PDB entry 9B7Y | electron microscopy, 2.51 A resolution | chains A and C of the 6 polymer chains in the assembly

[Chain A]
Protein: Transcriptional repressor Mce3R
Organism: Mycobacterium tuberculosis H37Rv
Reference sequence: P95251 (MCE3R_MYCTU); residues 1-406 here = UniProt positions 1-406
Amino-acid sequence (406 residues; row label = number of the first residue in the row):
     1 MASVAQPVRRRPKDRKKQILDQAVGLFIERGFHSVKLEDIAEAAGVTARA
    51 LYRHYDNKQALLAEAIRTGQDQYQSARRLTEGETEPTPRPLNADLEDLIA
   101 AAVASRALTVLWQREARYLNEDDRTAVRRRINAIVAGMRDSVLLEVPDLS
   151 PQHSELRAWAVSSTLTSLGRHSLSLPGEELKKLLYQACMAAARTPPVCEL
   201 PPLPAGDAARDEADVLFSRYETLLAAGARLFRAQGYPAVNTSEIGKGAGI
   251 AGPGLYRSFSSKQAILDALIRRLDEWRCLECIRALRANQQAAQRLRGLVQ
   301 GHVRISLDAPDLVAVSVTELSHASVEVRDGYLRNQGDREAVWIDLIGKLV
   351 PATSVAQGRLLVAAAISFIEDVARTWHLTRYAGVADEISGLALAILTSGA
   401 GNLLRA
Unresolved in the structure: 1-7, 79-85, 206-207, 402-406
What the authors report for this chain:
  - binding site for the 123-nt DNA strand: Arg9, Arg10, Arg11, Lys13, Lys36 to Tyr55, Lys58, Arg219, Pro253, Arg257
  - mutagenesis - R53A: abolished binding to the 123-nt DNA strand
  - mutagenesis - K262A: abolished expression
  - self-association interface (contacts with another copy of this molecule): Arg272, Trp276, Arg283

[Chain C]
Molecule: 123-nt DNA strand
Organism: Mycobacterium tuberculosis H37Rv
Sequence (123 nucleotides; each row starts with the number of its first residue):
     1 GCGGCAGAACCGCTGATGTCCATAGCCAATACGCGATTGCTTGGACAACT
    51 GATCGGTAAATAGCAATGCAAACTGGCATATATTGGCTATGATGTATCTT
   101 GCTAGTATCCTATAGCGCGGGGC
Unresolved in the structure: 1-9, 39-123

[How chain A and chain C interact]
Residue-residue contacts (26; chain A residue first):
  Arg9(A) - DT17(C)  salt bridge to the phosphate
  Arg11(A) - DG15(C)  phosphate contact
  Arg11(A) - DA16(C)  phosphate contact
  Arg15(A) - DA16(C)  salt bridge to the phosphate
  Gly45(A) - DT17(C)  phosphate contact
  Val46(A) - DA16(C)  sugar contact
  Val46(A) - DT17(C)  phosphate contact
  Thr47(A) - DT17(C)  hydrogen bond to the phosphate
  Thr47(A) - DG18(C)  base contact
  Arg49(A) - DT17(C)  base contact
  Arg49(A) - DG18(C)  base contact
  Ala50(A) - DT17(C)  base contact
  Arg53(A) - DG15(C)  base contact
  Arg53(A) - DA16(C)  base contact
  His54(A) - DA16(C)  salt bridge to the phosphate
  Val239(A) - DC26(C)  phosphate contact
  Asn240(A) - DG25(C)  hydrogen bond to the phosphate
  Asn240(A) - DC26(C)  phosphate contact
  Thr241(A) - DC26(C)  hydrogen bond to the phosphate
  Pro253(A) - DA28(C)  base contact
  Pro253(A) - DA29(C)  base contact
  Tyr256(A) - DC26(C)  sugar contact
  Tyr256(A) - DC27(C)  hydrogen bond to the phosphate
  Ser261(A) - DC27(C)  phosphate contact
  Lys262(A) - DC26(C)  salt bridge to the phosphate
  Lys262(A) - DC27(C)  phosphate contact
Also at the interface, not in a pair above, chain A (18 interface residues in all): Pro12

[Overview]
Chain A and chain C form an interface of 18 and 9 residues respectively; the contacts include 4 hydrogen bonds
and 4 salt bridges. Polar pairs include Thr47(A)-DT17(C), Asn240(A)-DG25(C) and Thr241(A)-DC26(C). The paper
reports a binding site for the 123-nt DNA strand at Arg9(A), Arg10(A) and Arg11(A) among others; R53A of chain
A abolishes binding to the 123-nt DNA strand.
Here chain A is Transcriptional repressor Mce3R and chain C is a 123-nt DNA strand, both from Mycobacterium
tuberculosis H37Rv. Entry 9B7Y (Cryo-EM structure of TetR regulator Mce3R from Mycobacterium tuberculosis
bound to a DNA oligonucleotide) was determined by electron microscopy.
